Entry 7OHU (electron microscopy, 3.70 A resolution); this record covers chains 1 and e of the 27 polymer chains in the assembly.

Chain 1:
Molecule: 25S rRNA
From: Saccharomyces cerevisiae S288C
Sequence (3396 nucleotides; each row starts with the number of its first residue; note: 87 numbers in that range are skipped by the numbering (no residue carries them; nothing is unmodelled there); a row labelled like 990A-990Z holds insertion residues (990A, then the next letters in order)):
     1 GUUUGACCUCAAAUCAGGUAGGAGUACCCGCUGAACUUAAGCAUAUCAAU
    51 AAGCGGAGGAAAAGAAACCAACCGGGAUUGCCUUAGUAACGGCGAGUGAA
   101 GCGGCAAAAGCUCAAAUUUGAAAUCUGGUACCUUCGGUGCCCGAGUUGUA
   151 AUUUGGAGAGGGCAACUUUGGGGCCGUUCCUUGUCUAUGUUCCUUGGAAC
   201 AGGACGUCAUAGAGGGUGAGAAUCCCGUGUGGCGAGGAGUGCGGUUCUUU
   251 GUAAAGUGCCUUCGAAGAGUCGAGUUGUUUGGGAAUGCAGCUCUAAGUGG
   301 GUGGUAAAUUCCAUCUAAAGCUAAAUAUUGGCGAGAGACCGAUAGCGAAC
   351 AAGUACAGUGAUGGAAAGAUGAAAAGAACUUUGAAAAGAGAGUGAAAAAG
   401 UACGUGAAAUUGUUGAAAGGGAAGGGCAUUUGAUCAGACAUGGUGUUUUG
   451 UGCCCUCUGCUCCUUGUGGGUAGGGGAAUCUCGCAUUUCACUGGGCCAGC
   501 AUCAGUUUUGGUGGCAGGAUAAAUCCAUAGGAAUGUAGCUUGCCUCGGUA
   551 AGUAUUAUAGCCUGUGGGAAUACUGCCAGCUGGGACUGAGGACUGCGACG
   601 UAAGUCAAGGAUGCUGGCAUAAUGGUUAUAUGCCGCCCGUCUUGAAACAC
   651 GGACCAAGGAGUCUAACGUCUAUGCGAGUGUUUGGGUGUAAAACCCAUAC
   701 GCGUAAUGAAAGUGAACGUAGGUUGGGGCCUCGCAAGAGGUGCACAAUCG
   751 ACCGAUCCUGAUGUCUUCGGAUGGAUUUGAGUAAGAGCAUAGCUGUUGGG
   801 ACCCGAAAGAUGGUGAACUAUGCCUGAAUAGGGUGAAGCCAGAGGAAACU
   851 CUGGUGGAGGCUCGUAGCGGUUCUGACGUGCAAAUCGAUCGUCGAAUUUG
   901 GGUAUAGGGGCGAAAGACUAAUCGAACCAUCUAGUAGCUGGUUCCUGCCG
   951 AAGUUUCCCUCAGGAUAGCAGAAGCUCGUAUCAGUUUUAU
990A-990Z GAGGUAAAGCGAAUGAUUAGAGGUUC
991A-991Z CGGGGUCGAAAUGACCUUGACCUAUU
992A-992Z CUCAAACUUUAAAUAUGUAAGAAGUC
993A-993I CUUGUUACU
  1060 UAA
  1081 UUGAACGUGGACAUUUGAAUGAAGAGCUUUUAGUGGGCCAUUUUUGGUAA
  1131 GCAGAACUGGCGAUGCGGGAUGAACCGAACGUAGAGUUAAGGUGCCGGAA
  1181 UACACGCUCAUCAGACACCACAAAAGGUGUUAGUUCAUCUAGACAGCCGG
  1231 ACGGUGGCCAUGGAAGUCGGAAUCCGCUAAGGAGUGUGUAACAACUCACC
  1281 GGCCGAAUGAACUAGCCCUGAAAAUGGAUGGCGCUCAAGCGUGUUACCUA
  1331 UACUCUACCGUCAGGGUUGAUAUGAUGCCCUGACGAGUAGGCAGGCGUGG
  1381 AGGUCAGUGACGAAGCCUAGACCGUAAGGUCGGGUCGAACGGCCUCUAGU
  1431 GCAGAUCUUGGUGGUAGUAGCAAAUAUUCAAAUGAGAACUUUGAAGACUG
  1481 AAGUGGGGAAAGGUUCCACGUCAACAGCAGUUGGACGUGGGUUAGUCGAU
  1531 CCUAAGAGAUGGGGAAGCUCCGUUUCAAAGGCCUGAUUUUAUGCAGGCCA
  1581 CCAUCGAAAGGGAAUCCGGUUAAGAUUCCGGAACCUGGAUAUGGAUUCUU
  1631 CACGGUAACGUAACUGAAUGUGGAGACGUCGGCGCGAGCCCUGGGAGGAG
  1681 UUAUCUUUUCUUCUUAACAGCUUAUCACCCCGGAAUUGGUUUAUCCGGAG
  1731 AUGGGGUCUUAUGGCUGGAAGAGGCCAGCACCUUUGCUGGCUCCGGUGCG
  1781 CUUGUGACGGCCCGUGAAAAUCCACAGGAAGGAAUAGUUUUCAUGCCAGG
  1831 UCGUACUGAUAACCGCAGCAGGUCUCCAAGGUGAACAGCCUCUAGUUGAU
  1881 AGAAUAAUGUAGAUAAGGGAAGUCGGCAAAAUAGAUCCGUAACUUCGGGA
  1931 UAAGGAUUGGCUCUAAGGGUCGGGUAGUGAGGGCCUUGGUCAGACGCAGC
  1981 GGGCGUGCUUGUGGACUGCUUGGUGGGGCUUGCUCUGCUAGGCGGACUAC
  2031 UUGCGUGCCUUGUUGUAGACGGCCUUGGUAGGUCUCUUGUAGACCGUCGC
  2081 UUGCUACAAUUAACGAUCAACUUAGAACUGGUACGGACAAGGGGAAUCUG
  2131 ACUGUCUAAUUAAAACAUAGCAUUGCGAUGGUCAGAAAGUGAUGUUGACG
  2181 CAAUGUGAUUUCUGCCCAGUGCUCUGAAUGUCAAAGUGAAGAAAUUCAAC
  2231 CAAGCGCGGGUAAACGGCGGGAGUAACUAUGACUCUCUUAAGGUAGCCAA
  2281 AUGCCUCGUCAUCUAAUUAGUGACGCGCAUGAAUGGAUUAACGAGAUUCC
  2331 CACUGUCCCUAUCUACUAUCUAGCGAAACCACAGCCAAGGGAACGGGCUU
  2381 GGCAGAAUCAGCGGGGAAAGAAGACCCUGUUGAGCUUGACUCUAGUUUGA
  2431 CAUUGUGAAGAGACAUAGAGGGUGUAGAAUAAGUGGGAGCUUCGGCGCCA
  2481 GUGAAAUACCACUACCUUUAUAGUUUCUUUACUUAUUCAAUGAAGCGGAG
  2531 CUGGAAUUCAUUUUCCACGUUCUAGCAUUCAAGGUCCCAUUCGGGGCUGA
  2581 UCCGGGUUGAAGACAUUGUCAGGUGGGGAGUUUGGCUGGGGCGGCACAUC
  2631 UGUUAAACGAUAACGCAGAUGUCCUAAGGGGGGCUCAUGGAGAACAGAAA
  2681 UCUCCAGUAGAACAAAAGGGUAAAAGCCCCCUUGAUUUUGAUUUUCAGUG
  2731 UGAAUACAAACCAUGAAAGUGUGGCCUAUCGAUCCUUUAGUCCCUCGGAA
  2781 UUUGAGGCUAGAGGUGCCAGAAAAGUUACCACAGGGAUAACUGGCUUGUG
  2831 GCAGUCAAGCGUUCAUAGCGACAUUGCUUUUUGAUUCUUCGAUGUCGGCU
  2881 CUUCCUAUCAUACCGAAGCAGAAUUCGGUAAGCGUUGGAUUGUUCACCCA
  2931 CUAAUAGGGAACGUGAGCUGGGUUUAGACCGUCGUGAGACAGGUUAGUUU
  2981 UACCCUACUGAUGAAUGUUACCGCAAUAGUAAUUGAACUUAGUACGAGAG
  3031 GAACAGUUCAUUCGGAUAAUUGGUUUUUGCGGCUGUCUGAUCAGGCAUUG
  3081 CCGCGAAGCUACCAUCCGCUGGAUUAUGGCUGAACGCCUCUAAGUCAGAA
  3131 UCCAUGCUAGAACGCGGUGAUUUCUUUGCUCCACACAAUAUAGAUGGAUA
  3181 CGAAUAAGGCGUCCUUGUGGCGUCGCUGAACCAUAGCAGGCUAGCAACGG
  3231 UGCACUUGGCGGAAAGGCCUUGGGUGCUUGCUGGCGAAUUGCAAUGUCAU
  3281 UUUGCGUGGGGAUAAAUCAUUUGUAUACGACUUAGAUGUACAACGGGGUA
  3331 UUGUAAGCAGUAGAGUAGCCUUGUUGUUACGAUCUGCUGAGAUUAAGCCU
  3381 UUGUUGUCUGAUUUGU
Unresolved in the structure: 40-43, 165, 306-309, 453-473, 636, 660, 762-768, 818-925, 937, 990A-990Z, 991A-991Z, 992A-992Z, 993A-993I, 1081-1097, 1197-1200, 1303-1308, 1432, 1452-2351, 2373, 2397-2823, 2842-2847, 2859-2888, 2916-2984, 2994, 3078-3079, 3130, 3351, 3354-3355, 3377

Chain e:
Protein: 60S ribosomal protein L32
From: Saccharomyces cerevisiae (strain ATCC 204508 / S288c)
Reference sequence: P38061 (RL32_YEAST); residue numbers follow UniProt; this construct covers 1-130
Sequence (130 residues; numbered 1 to 130; the number before each row is that of its first residue):
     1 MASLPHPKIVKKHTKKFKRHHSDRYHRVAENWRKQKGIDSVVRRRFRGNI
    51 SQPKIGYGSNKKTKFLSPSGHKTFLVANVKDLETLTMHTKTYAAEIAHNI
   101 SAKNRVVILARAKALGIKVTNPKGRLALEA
Unresolved in the structure: 1-3, 129-130
Swiss-Prot annotation at these positions:
  - modified residue: Ser40 (Phosphoserine)

How chain 1 and chain e interact:
Contacting residue pairs (121):
  A408(1) with His26(e), hydrogen bond to the sugar
  A423(1) with Arg24(e), hydrogen bond to the base
  G424(1) with Asp23(e), hydrogen bond to the sugar; Arg24(e), base contact
  G425(1) with Asp23(e), sugar contact; Gly48(e), hydrogen bond to the base; Ile50(e), sugar contact
  G426(1) with Gly48(e), sugar contact; Asn49(e), sugar contact; Ile50(e), sugar contact
  C427(1) with Lys15(e), salt bridge to the phosphate
  C439(1) with Lys113(e), base contact; Pro122(e), base contact
  G494(1) with Leu4(e), hydrogen bond to the phosphate
  G495(1) with Leu4(e), hydrogen bond to the phosphate
  C496(1) with Lys8(e), salt bridge to the phosphate
  C634(1) with Arg47(e), hydrogen bond to the phosphate
  G635(1) with Arg47(e), salt bridge to the phosphate
  C637(1) with His21(e), sugar contact
  C638(1) with Val41(e), phosphate contact
  G639(1) with Ser40(e), hydrogen bond to the phosphate
  U640(1) with Gly37(e), phosphate contact
  A646(1) with Asp39(e), phosphate contact
  G652(1) with Tyr25(e), base contact
  C654(1) with Arg27(e), salt bridge to the phosphate
  C655(1) with His26(e), hydrogen bond to the phosphate; Arg27(e), salt bridge to the phosphate
  C944(1) with Arg33(e), salt bridge to the phosphate
  C945(1) with Arg33(e), phosphate contact; Lys34(e), hydrogen bond to the phosphate; Lys36(e), salt bridge to the phosphate
  U946(1) with Trp32(e), hydrogen bond to the phosphate; Lys34(e), phosphate contact; Pro53(e), phosphate contact
  G947(1) with Lys54(e), phosphate contact; Ile55(e), hydrogen bond to the phosphate
  U1144(1) with Arg43(e), salt bridge to the phosphate
  G1145(1) with Arg44(e), salt bridge to the phosphate; Arg45(e), hydrogen bond to the sugar; Phe46(e), phosphate contact
  C1146(1) with Phe46(e), phosphate contact; Arg47(e), hydrogen bond to the phosphate
  G1147(1) with Arg47(e), salt bridge to the phosphate
  C1160(1) with Arg45(e), hydrogen bond to the base
  G1161(1) with Lys54(e), phosphate contact; Ile55(e), sugar contact; Gly56(e), hydrogen bond to the sugar
  U1162(1) with Lys12(e), sugar contact; Lys54(e), salt bridge to the phosphate; Gly56(e), sugar contact; Tyr57(e), sugar contact
  C1338(1) with Lys12(e), hydrogen bond to the sugar; Gly58(e), hydrogen bond to the sugar; Asn60(e), phosphate contact; Lys61(e), phosphate contact
  C1339(1) with Ile55(e), sugar contact; Gly58(e), sugar contact; Ser59(e), sugar contact; Asn60(e), phosphate contact; Lys61(e), hydrogen bond to the phosphate
  G1340(1) with Ile55(e), sugar contact; Lys61(e), salt bridge to the phosphate
  G1365(1) with Ile55(e), base contact
  A1366(1) with Arg45(e), hydrogen bond to the sugar
  G1367(1) with Arg43(e), phosphate contact; Arg45(e), salt bridge to the phosphate
  U1368(1) with Arg43(e), sugar contact
  U1388(1) with Ala77(e), sugar contact; Asn78(e), phosphate contact; Asn99(e), hydrogen bond to the sugar; Ile100(e), phosphate contact
  G1389(1) with Asn99(e), sugar contact; Ile100(e), phosphate contact; Ser101(e), hydrogen bond to the phosphate; Asn104(e), hydrogen bond to the phosphate
  A1390(1) with Ser101(e), phosphate contact
  C1391(1) with Ser101(e), sugar contact; Lys103(e), base contact
  G1392(1) with Ala102(e), hydrogen bond to the phosphate; Arg125(e), salt bridge to the phosphate
  A1393(1) with Asn99(e), phosphate contact; Arg125(e), salt bridge to the phosphate
  A1394(1) with His98(e), salt bridge to the phosphate
  C1403(1) with Lys11(e), salt bridge to the phosphate; Phe65(e), phosphate contact; Pro68(e), phosphate contact
  G1404(1) with Lys11(e), salt bridge to the phosphate; Lys16(e), hydrogen bond to the base; Lys64(e), phosphate contact; Phe65(e), hydrogen bond to the phosphate
  U1405(1) with Phe17(e), sugar contact; Pro53(e), sugar contact; Lys54(e), hydrogen bond to the base; Ile55(e), base contact; Tyr57(e), sugar contact; Gly58(e), phosphate contact; Ser59(e), hydrogen bond to the phosphate; Lys64(e), salt bridge to the phosphate
  A1407(1) with Trp32(e), sugar contact; Arg33(e), hydrogen bond to the phosphate
  G1408(1) with Lys16(e), hydrogen bond to the base; Asn31(e), hydrogen bond to the phosphate; Arg33(e), salt bridge to the phosphate
  U1410(1) with Leu75(e), sugar contact; Glu95(e), hydrogen bond to the sugar
  C1411(1) with Glu95(e), sugar contact; Ile96(e), sugar contact; Ala97(e), phosphate contact; His98(e), salt bridge to the phosphate; Asn121(e), hydrogen bond to the phosphate
  G1412(1) with His98(e), phosphate contact; Arg105(e), salt bridge to the phosphate; Asn121(e), phosphate contact; Gly124(e), sugar contact
  G1413(1) with Gly124(e), phosphate contact; Arg125(e), hydrogen bond to the phosphate
  A1433(1) with Arg19(e), hydrogen bond to the base; His20(e), base contact; Tyr25(e), base contact; Arg27(e), hydrogen bond to the base; Val28(e), base contact
Also at the interface, not in a pair above, chain 1 (64 interface residues in all): A409, G437, U627, A656, A1386, G1387, C1402, A1406, A2361
Also at the interface, not in a pair above, chain e (72 interface residues in all): His6, Lys18, Gln35, Ile38, Thr63, Leu66, Lys80, Lys123

In short:
64 residues of chain 1 and 72 residues of chain e are in contact, with 36 hydrogen bonds and 22 salt bridges.
Polar pairs include A423(1)-Arg24(e), G425(1)-Gly48(e) and C1160(1)-Arg45(e).
Chain 1 is 25S rRNA (Saccharomyces cerevisiae S288C) and chain e is 60S ribosomal protein L32 (Saccharomyces
cerevisiae (strain ATCC 204508 / S288c)); the structure, Nog1-TAP associated immature ribosomal particles from
S. cerevisiae after rpL2 expression shut down, population B, was determined by electron microscopy, deposited
together with 7OF1 and 7OHY.
